PDB entry 8FF5 | electron microscopy, 3.13 A resolution | chains E and N of the 15 polymer chains in the assembly

[Chain E]
Protein: Type I-B CRISPR-associated protein Cas7
Organism: Nostoc sp. 'Peltigera membranacea cyanobiont' 210A
UniProt: A0A235IG15 (A0A235IG15_9NOSO); numbering as in UniProt (aligned over 1-323)
Amino-acid sequence (323 residues; row label = number of the first residue in the row):
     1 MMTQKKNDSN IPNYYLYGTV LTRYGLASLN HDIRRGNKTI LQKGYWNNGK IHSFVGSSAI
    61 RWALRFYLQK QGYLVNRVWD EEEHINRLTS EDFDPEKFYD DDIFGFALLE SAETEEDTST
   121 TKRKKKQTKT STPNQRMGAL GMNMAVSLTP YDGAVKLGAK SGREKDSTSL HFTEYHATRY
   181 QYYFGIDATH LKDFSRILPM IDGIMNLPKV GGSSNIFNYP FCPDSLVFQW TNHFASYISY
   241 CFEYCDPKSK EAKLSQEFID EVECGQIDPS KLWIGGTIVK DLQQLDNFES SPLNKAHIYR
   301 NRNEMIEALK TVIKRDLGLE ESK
Not modelled in the structure: 1-11, 110-131, 320-323

[Chain N]
Molecule: Target DNA strand
Sequence (65 nucleotides; row label = number of the first residue in the row):
     1 ATATCTACGC GTAGATATAT CTACGTTTAA CAGTGGCCTT ATTAAATGAC TTCTCCATGA
    61 TCTAC
Not modelled in the structure: 1-12

[Chain E / chain N interface]
Contacting residue pairs (19):
  Arg-34(E) / DG33(N)  sugar contact
  Arg-34(E) / DT34(N)  base contact
  Asn-37(E) / DA32(N)  hydrogen bond to the sugar
  Asn-37(E) / DG33(N)  hydrogen bond to the phosphate
  Leu-109(E) / DT40(N)  base contact
  Leu-109(E) / DA41(N)  base contact
  Lys-165(E) / DA30(N)  base contact
  Lys-165(E) / DC31(N)  base contact
  Asp-166(E) / DC31(N)  sugar contact
  Ser-167(E) / DC31(N)  phosphate contact
  Ser-167(E) / DA32(N)  phosphate contact
  Ser-167(E) / DG33(N)  sugar contact
  Ser-167(E) / DT34(N)  phosphate contact
  Thr-168(E) / DG33(N)  hydrogen bond to the base
  Thr-168(E) / DT34(N)  hydrogen bond to the base
  Ser-169(E) / DC31(N)  base contact
  Leu-170(E) / DC31(N)  base contact
  Leu-170(E) / DA32(N)  base contact
  His-171(E) / DG33(N)  base contact
Other interface residues (no listed pair), chain E (11 interface residues in all): Gly-36

[Overview]
Chain E and chain N form an interface of 11 and 7 residues respectively, with 4 hydrogen bonds. Among the
polar pairs are Thr-168(E)/DG33(N), Thr-168(E)/DT34(N) and Asn-37(E)/DA32(N).
Here chain E is Type I-B CRISPR-associated protein Cas7 (Nostoc sp. 'Peltigera membranacea cyanobiont' 210A)
and chain N is Target DNA strand. Entry 8FF5 (Cryo-EM structure of Cascade-DNA-fullRloop in type I-B CAST
system) was determined by electron microscopy, deposited together with 8FCJ, 8FCU, 8FCV, 8FCW, 8FD2, 8FD3 and
8FF4.
